5ZGN - chains D and E of the 8 polymer chains in the assembly; structure by X-ray diffraction, 2.24 A resolution.

== Chain D (and E) ==
Name: KacA
Source organism: Klebsiella pneumoniae subsp. pneumoniae HS11286
Notes: chain E of this document is another copy of the same molecule, construct and numbering; everything in this record applies to it too
Reference sequence: A0A0H3GLZ1 (A0A0H3GLZ1_KLEPH); residue numbers follow UniProt; this construct covers 2-88
Chain sequence (88 residues; each row starts with the number of its first residue):
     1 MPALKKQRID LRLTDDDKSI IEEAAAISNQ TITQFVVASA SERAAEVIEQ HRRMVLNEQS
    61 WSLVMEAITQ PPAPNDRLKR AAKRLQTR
Unresolved in the structure: 1-2, 72-88 (chain E: 1-4, 87-88)
Modified positions: Mse1 (selenomethionine); Mse54 (selenomethionine; parent Met); Mse65 (selenomethionine; parent Met)
Construct notes: initiating methionine (1)

== Interface between chain D and chain E ==
Residue-residue contacts (78; chain D residue first):
  Leu4(D) - Thr14(E)
  Lys5(D) - Arg12(E)
  Lys5(D) - Leu13(E)
  Lys5(D) - Thr14(E)
  Lys6(D) - Leu13(E)  hydrogen bond (backbone-backbone)
  Gln7(D) - Arg12(E)
  Gln7(D) - Leu13(E)  hydrogen bond (backbone-backbone)
  Gln7(D) - Thr14(E)
  Gln7(D) - Asp15(E)
  Gln7(D) - Lys18(E)
  Arg8(D) - Leu11(E)
  Arg8(D) - Leu13(E)
  Arg8(D) - Lys18(E)  hydrogen bond (backbone-side chain)
  Ile9(D) - Ile9(E)
  Ile9(D) - Asp10(E)
  Ile9(D) - Leu11(E)  hydrogen bond (backbone-backbone)
  Ile9(D) - Leu13(E)  hydrophobic
  Ile9(D) - Lys18(E)
  Asp10(D) - Arg8(E)  salt bridge
  Asp10(D) - Ile9(E)
  Asp10(D) - Asp10(E)
  Leu11(D) - Gln7(E)
  Leu11(D) - Arg8(E)
  Leu11(D) - Ile9(E)  hydrogen bond (backbone-backbone)
  Leu11(D) - Thr33(E)
  Leu11(D) - Val36(E)  hydrophobic
  Leu11(D) - Val37(E)  hydrophobic
  Arg12(D) - Lys5(E)
  Arg12(D) - Gln7(E)
  Arg12(D) - Arg8(E)
  Leu13(D) - Lys5(E)
  Leu13(D) - Lys6(E)  hydrogen bond (backbone-backbone)
  Leu13(D) - Gln7(E)  hydrogen bond (backbone-backbone)
  Leu13(D) - Arg8(E)
  Thr14(D) - Lys5(E)
  Thr14(D) - Gln7(E)
  Asp15(D) - Gln7(E)  hydrogen bond
  Lys18(D) - Gln7(E)
  Lys18(D) - Arg8(E)  hydrogen bond (side chain-backbone)
  Lys18(D) - Ile9(E)
  Ile20(D) - Ser41(E)
  Ile20(D) - Ala44(E)
  Ile20(D) - Ile48(E)
  Ile21(D) - Ala40(E)  hydrophobic
  Ala24(D) - Ala44(E)  hydrophobic
  Ala24(D) - Val47(E)
  Ile27(D) - Val47(E)  hydrophobic
  Ile27(D) - His51(E)
  Ser28(D) - Val47(E)
  Thr33(D) - Leu11(E)
  Thr33(D) - Arg12(E)
  Phe35(D) - Ala40(E)
  Phe35(D) - Arg43(E)
  Phe35(D) - Ala44(E)  hydrophobic
  Phe35(D) - Val47(E)  hydrophobic
  Val36(D) - Leu11(E)  hydrophobic
  Val36(D) - Val36(E)  hydrophobic
  Val36(D) - Ala40(E)  hydrophobic
  Val37(D) - Asp17(E)
  Ser39(D) - Ser39(E)
  Ser39(D) - Ala40(E)
  Ser39(D) - Arg43(E)
  Ala40(D) - Ile21(E)  hydrophobic
  Ala40(D) - Phe35(E)
  Ala40(D) - Ser39(E)
  Ser41(D) - Asp17(E)
  Ser41(D) - Ile20(E)
  Arg43(D) - Phe35(E)
  Arg43(D) - Ser39(E)
  Ala44(D) - Ile20(E)
  Ala44(D) - Ala24(E)  hydrophobic
  Ala44(D) - Phe35(E)  hydrophobic
  Val47(D) - Ile27(E)  hydrophobic
  Val47(D) - Ser28(E)
  Ile48(D) - Ile20(E)
  Ile48(D) - Glu23(E)
  Ile48(D) - Ile27(E)  hydrophobic
  His51(D) - Ile27(E)
Other interface residues (no listed pair), chain D (33 interface residues in all): Ala3, Asp17, Ile32
Other interface residues (no listed pair), chain E (32 interface residues in all): Ile32

== Summary ==
The interface between chain D and chain E involves 33 residues on one side and 32 on the other, with 9
hydrogen bonds and 1 salt bridge. Among the polar pairs are Asp10(D)-Arg8(E), Arg8(D)-Lys18(E) and
Asp15(D)-Gln7(E).
Chain D and chain E are both KacA (Klebsiella pneumoniae subsp. pneumoniae HS11286); the structure, The
crystal structure of KacTA-DNA complex, was determined by X-ray diffraction.
